9ER4 - chains A and B; structure by X-ray diffraction, 2.20 A resolution.

[Chain A (and B)]
Name: Phytochrome A-2
Source organism: Glycine max
Notes: chain B of this document is another copy of the same molecule, construct and numbering; everything in this record applies to it too
UniProtKB: B4YB07 (PHYA2_SOYBN); residue numbers follow UniProt; this construct covers 51-402
Chain sequence (359 residues; each row starts with the number of its first residue):
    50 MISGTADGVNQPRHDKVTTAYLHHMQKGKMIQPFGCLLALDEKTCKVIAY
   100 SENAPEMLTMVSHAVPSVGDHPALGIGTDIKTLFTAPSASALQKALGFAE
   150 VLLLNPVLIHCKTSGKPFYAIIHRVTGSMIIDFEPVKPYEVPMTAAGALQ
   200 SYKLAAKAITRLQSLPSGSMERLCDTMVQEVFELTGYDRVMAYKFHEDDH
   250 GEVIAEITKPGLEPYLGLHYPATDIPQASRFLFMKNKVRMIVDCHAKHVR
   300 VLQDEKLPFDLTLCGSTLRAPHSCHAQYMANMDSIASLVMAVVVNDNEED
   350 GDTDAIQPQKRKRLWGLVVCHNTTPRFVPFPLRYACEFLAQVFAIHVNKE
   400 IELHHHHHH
Unresolved in the structure: 50-70, 111-118, 148-150, 346-359, 402-408 (chain B: 50-68, 111-120, 346-359, 402-408)
Covalently attached groups: phycocyanobilin (CYC) linked to Cys-323
Construct notes: initiating methionine (50); expression tag (403-408)
Residues lining bound ligands: phycocyanobilin (CYC): Met-74, Met-240, Tyr-242, Tyr-264, Tyr-269, Thr-272, Asp-273, Ile-274, Pro-275, Ser-278, Phe-282, Arg-288, Ile-290, Arg-318, Ala-319, Pro-320, His-321, His-324, Tyr-327, Met-331, Ser-336, Val-338, Leu-366, Val-368, His-370
Curated features (UniProtKB/Swiss-Prot):
  - binding site (phytochromobilin): Cys-323
Reported in the primary citation:
  - binding site for phycocyanobilin: Arg-288, Arg-318, His-321, Cys-323, His-324
  - contacts within the chain: Asp-273/Tyr-327 (hydrogen bond)

[Interface between chain A and chain B]
Pairs across the interface - 40 pairs, chain A then chain B:
  Pro-136(A) with Pro-191(B)
  Ala-140(A) with Pro-191(B), hydrophobic
  Leu-153(A) with Met-192(B); Ala-195(B); Gln-199(B)
  Asn-154(A) with Ala-195(B)
  Pro-155(A) with Ala-195(B)
  Val-156(A) with Pro-191(B)
  Leu-157(A) with Pro-191(B), hydrogen bond (backbone-backbone)
  Tyr-188(A) with Ala-135(B); Pro-136(B), hydrophobic
  Pro-191(A) with Pro-136(B); Ala-140(B), hydrophobic; Val-156(B); Leu-157(B), hydrogen bond (backbone-backbone)
  Met-192(A) with Leu-153(B)
  Ala-195(A) with Leu-153(B); Asn-154(B); Pro-155(B)
  Ala-197(A) with Leu-198(B)
  Leu-198(A) with Asn-154(B); Pro-155(B); Ala-197(B); Tyr-201(B), hydrophobic
  Gln-199(A) with Leu-153(B)
  Tyr-201(A) with Leu-198(B), hydrophobic; Tyr-201(B), hydrophobic; Lys-202(B); Ala-205(B), hydrophobic
  Lys-202(A) with Tyr-201(B); Tyr-383(B), hydrogen bond
  Ala-205(A) with Tyr-201(B), hydrophobic; Phe-387(B), hydrophobic
  Lys-206(A) with Phe-387(B)
  Gln-212(A) with Ile-208(B); Thr-209(B); Gln-212(B), hydrogen bond
  Tyr-383(A) with Leu-198(B), hydrophobic; Lys-202(B), hydrogen bond
  Phe-387(A) with Ala-205(B), hydrophobic
Interface residues without a listed pair, chain A (28 interface residues in all): Tyr-168, Pro-187, Thr-193, Ala-194, Thr-209, Pro-380, Val-391
Interface residues without a listed pair, chain B (30 interface residues in all): Ser-137, Ser-139, Tyr-168, Thr-193, Ala-194, Lys-206, Pro-380, Val-391

[Overview]
28 residues of chain A and 30 residues of chain B are in contact; the contacts include 5 hydrogen bonds. Among
the polar pairs are Lys-202(A)/Tyr-383(B), Gln-212(A)/Gln-212(B) and Leu-157(A)/Pro-191(B). The paper reports
a binding site for phycocyanobilin at Arg-288(A), Arg-318(A) and His-321(A) among others; contacts within the
chain involving Tyr-327(A) and Asp-273(A).
Chain A and chain B are both Phytochrome A-2 (Glycine max); the structure, Room temperature structure of
Glycine max phyA in Pr, was determined by X-ray diffraction, deposited together with 9QZT, 8R44, 8R45 and
9F4I.
